PDB entry 9Q94 | electron microscopy, 5.80 A resolution (low resolution: residue-level contacts below are approximate; hydrogen-bond / salt-bridge calls are withheld) | chains 2 and 3 of the 14 polymer chains in the assembly

== Chain 2 (and 3) ==
Molecule: Psp operon transcriptional activator
Organism: Escherichia coli K-12
Notes: chain 3 of this document is another copy of the same molecule, construct and numbering; everything in this record applies to it too
UniProtKB: P37344 (PSPF_ECOLI); numbering as in UniProt (aligned over 1-275)
Chain sequence (275 residues; row label = number of the first residue in the row):
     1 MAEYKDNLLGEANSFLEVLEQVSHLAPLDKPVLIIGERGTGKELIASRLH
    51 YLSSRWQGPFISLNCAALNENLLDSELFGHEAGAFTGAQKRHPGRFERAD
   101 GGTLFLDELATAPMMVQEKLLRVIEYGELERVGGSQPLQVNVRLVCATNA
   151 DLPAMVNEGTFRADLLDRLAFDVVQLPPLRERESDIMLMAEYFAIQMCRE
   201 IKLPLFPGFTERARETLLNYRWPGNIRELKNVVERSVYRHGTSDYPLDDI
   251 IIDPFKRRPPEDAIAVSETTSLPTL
Disordered / not traced: 1-4, 260-275
Small-molecule neighbours:
  - ADP (adenosine-5'-diphosphate): L8, L9, E37, R38, G39, T40, G41, K42, E43, I226, R227, K230
  - aluminium fluoride (AF3): G36, E37, R38, G39, T148, N149
Curated features (UniProtKB/Swiss-Prot):
  - binding site (ATP): G36 to E43, A99 to E108
What the authors report for this chain:
  - catalytic residues: N64, D107, E108, R162, R168 (citing earlier work)

== Interface between chain 2 and chain 3 ==
Pairs across the interface (7; chain 2 residue first):
  N64(2) - R122(3)
  A66(2) - E118(3)
  A66(2) - K119(3)
  S75(2) - G133(3)
  E76(2) - G133(3)
  P93(2) - G133(3)
  E234(2) - A170(3)
Other interface residues (no listed pair), chain 2 (11 interface residues in all): A67, N69, T86, A88, F255
Other interface residues (no listed pair), chain 3 (9 interface residues in all): D74, G83, F85, P153

== In short ==
The interface between chain 2 and chain 3 involves 11 residues on one side and 9 on the other. Chain 2 binds
ADP and aluminium fluoride. UniProt lists 18 ATP-binding residues on chain 2. From the paper: catalytic
residues N64(2), D107(2) and E108(2) among others.
Both chains are Psp operon transcriptional activator (Escherichia coli K-12). Entry 9Q94 (CryoEM structure of
bacterial transcription intermediate complex mediated by activator PspF containing nifH promoter DNA
containing ...) was determined by electron microscopy (same publication as 9Q91, 9Q92, 9Q93, 9Q95, 9Q96, 9Q97
and 9Q98).
